8IP0 - chains J and E of the 16 polymer chains in the assembly; structure by electron microscopy, 3.60 A resolution.

== Chain J ==
Molecule: Type I-MYXAN CRISPR-associated protein Cmx8
Source organism: Synechocystis sp. PCC 6714
UniProtKB: A0A068N831 (A0A068N831_SYNY4); residues 33-551 here correspond to UniProt positions 1-519 (UniProt number = residue number - 32)
Sequence (551 residues; each row starts with the number of its first residue):
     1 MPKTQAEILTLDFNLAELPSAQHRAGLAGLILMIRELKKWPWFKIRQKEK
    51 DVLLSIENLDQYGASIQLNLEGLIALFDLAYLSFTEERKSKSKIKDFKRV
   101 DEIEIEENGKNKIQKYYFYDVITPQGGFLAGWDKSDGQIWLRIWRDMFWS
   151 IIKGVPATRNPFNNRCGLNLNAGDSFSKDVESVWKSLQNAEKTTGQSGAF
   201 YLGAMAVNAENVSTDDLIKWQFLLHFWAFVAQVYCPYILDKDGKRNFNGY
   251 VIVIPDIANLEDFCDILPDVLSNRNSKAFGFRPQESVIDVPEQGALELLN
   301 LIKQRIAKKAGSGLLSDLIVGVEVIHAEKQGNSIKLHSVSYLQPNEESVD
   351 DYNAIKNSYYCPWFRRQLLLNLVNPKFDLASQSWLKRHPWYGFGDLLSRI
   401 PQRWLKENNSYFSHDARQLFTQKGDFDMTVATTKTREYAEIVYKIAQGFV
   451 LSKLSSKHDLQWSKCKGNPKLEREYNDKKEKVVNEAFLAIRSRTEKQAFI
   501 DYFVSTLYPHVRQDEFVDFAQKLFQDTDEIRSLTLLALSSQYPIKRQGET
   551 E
Not modelled in the structure: 1-6, 92-116, 374-378, 405-409, 424-437, 459-468, 491-494, 508-512, 542-551
Differences from the reference sequence: initiating methionine (1); expression tag (2-32)
What the authors report for this chain:
  - binding site for the 15-nt DNA strand (chain E): Arg88, Tyr119, Pro156, Arg159, Lys244, Arg245, Phe281, Asn332
  - binding site for the 41-nt DNA strand: Asn332, Ser333

== Chain E ==
Molecule: 15-nt DNA strand
Sequence (15 nucleotides; numbered -3 to 11; the number before each row is that of its first residue; numbers below 1 keep their minus sign (DT-3 is residue -3)):
    -3 TCCATGTTTATCACC

== How chain J and chain E interact ==
Pairs across the interface - 24 pairs, chain J then chain E:
  Arg88(J) with DT4(E), sugar contact; DT5(E), salt bridge to the phosphate
  Lys89(J) with DT5(E), phosphate contact
  Lys91(J) with DT5(E), hydrogen bond to the base
  Tyr117(J) with DT4(E), base contact
  Tyr119(J) with DT4(E), stacking on the base; DT5(E), hydrogen bond to the phosphate
  Arg142(J) with DT5(E), base contact
  Asp146(J) with DT5(E), base contact
  Pro156(J) with DT1(E), base contact
  Arg159(J) with DT3(E), salt bridge to the phosphate
  Arg245(J) with DC8(E), phosphate contact
  Lys277(J) with DA9(E), base contact
  Phe279(J) with DC8(E), phosphate contact; DA9(E), phosphate contact
  Phe281(J) with DT5(E), sugar contact; DA6(E), phosphate contact
  Asn332(J) with DG2(E), hydrogen bond to the base
  Tyr360(J) with DC10(E), phosphate contact
  Cys361(J) with DC10(E), phosphate contact; DC11(E), hydrogen bond to the phosphate
  Trp363(J) with DC10(E), phosphate contact
  Tyr411(J) with DC11(E), hydrogen bond to the phosphate
  Phe412(J) with DC11(E), phosphate contact
Other interface residues (no listed pair), chain J (23 interface residues in all): Ser90, Trp149, Lys244, Gly280
Other interface residues (no listed pair), chain E (11 interface residues in all): DT7

== Summary ==
Chain J and chain E form an interface of 23 and 11 residues respectively, with 5 hydrogen bonds, 2 salt
bridges and 1 aromatic stacking contact. Polar pairs include Lys91(J)-DT5(E), Asn332(J)-DG2(E) and
Tyr119(J)-DT5(E). From the paper: a binding site for the 15-nt DNA strand (chain E) at Arg88(J), Tyr119(J) and
Pro156(J) among others; a binding site for the 41-nt DNA strand at Asn332(J) and Ser333(J).
Here chain J is Type I-MYXAN CRISPR-associated protein Cmx8 (Synechocystis sp. PCC 6714) and chain E is a
15-nt DNA strand. Entry 8IP0 (Cryo-EM structure of type I-B Cascade bound to a PAM-containing dsDNA target at
3.6 angstrom resolution) was determined by electron microscopy together with 8H67 from the same study.
